Entry 7NJW (electron microscopy, 3.67 A resolution); this record covers chains d and b of the 12 polymer chains in the assembly.

# Chain d
Molecule: ATP synthase subunit b-delta
From: Mycolicibacterium smegmatis (strain ATCC 700084 / mc(2)155)
Reference sequence: A0R203 (ATPFD_MYCS2); numbering as in UniProt (aligned over 1-445)
Sequence (445 residues; numbered 1 to 445; the number before each row is that of its first residue):
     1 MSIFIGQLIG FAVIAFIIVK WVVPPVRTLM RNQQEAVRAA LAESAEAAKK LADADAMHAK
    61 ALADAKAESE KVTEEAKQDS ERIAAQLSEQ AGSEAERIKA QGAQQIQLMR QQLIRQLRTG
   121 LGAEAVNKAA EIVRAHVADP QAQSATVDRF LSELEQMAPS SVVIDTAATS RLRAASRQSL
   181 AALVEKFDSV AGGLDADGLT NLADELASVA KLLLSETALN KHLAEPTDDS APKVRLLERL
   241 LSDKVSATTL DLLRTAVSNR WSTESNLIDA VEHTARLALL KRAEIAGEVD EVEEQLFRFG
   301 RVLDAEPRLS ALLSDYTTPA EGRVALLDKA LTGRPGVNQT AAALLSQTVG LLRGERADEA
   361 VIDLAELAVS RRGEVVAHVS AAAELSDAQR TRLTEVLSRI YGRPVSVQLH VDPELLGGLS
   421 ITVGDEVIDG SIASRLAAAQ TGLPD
Disordered / not traced: 62-445

# Chain b
Molecule: ATP synthase subunit b
From: Mycolicibacterium smegmatis (strain ATCC 700084 / mc(2)155)
Notes: engineered mutation(s): C-ter 10His tag
Reference sequence: A0R204 (ATPF_MYCS2); numbering as in UniProt (aligned over 1-170)
Sequence (180 residues; numbered 1 to 180; the number before each row is that of its first residue):
     1 MGEFSATILA ASQAAEEGGG GSNFLIPNGT FFAVLIIFLI VLGVISKWVV PPISKVLAER
    61 EAMLAKTAAD NRKSAEQVAA AQADYEKEMA EARAQASALR DEARAAGRSV VDEKRAQASG
   121 EVAQTLTQAD QQLSAQGDQV RSGLESSVDG LSAKLASRIL GVDVNSGGTQ HHHHHHHHHH
Disordered / not traced: 1-21, 85-180
Construct notes: expression tag (171-180)

# How chain d and chain b interact
Pairs across the interface (17):
  Val-37(d) / Arg-60(b)
  Leu-41(d) / Met-63(b)  hydrophobic
  Ser-44(d) / Met-63(b)
  Ser-44(d) / Thr-67(b)  hydrogen bond
  Ala-47(d) / Thr-67(b)
  Ala-47(d) / Asn-71(b)
  Lys-50(d) / Ser-74(b)
  Leu-51(d) / Asp-70(b)
  Leu-51(d) / Ser-74(b)  hydrogen bond (backbone-side chain)
  Ala-54(d) / Ser-74(b)
  Ala-54(d) / Gln-77(b)
  Ala-54(d) / Val-78(b)  hydrophobic
  Asp-55(d) / Gln-77(b)  hydrogen bond
  Met-57(d) / Val-78(b)  hydrophobic
  His-58(d) / Gln-77(b)
  His-58(d) / Ala-81(b)
  Ala-61(d) / Ala-81(b)
Other interface residues (no listed pair), chain d (14 interface residues in all): Ala-40, Glu-43, Glu-46
Other interface residues (no listed pair), chain b (12 interface residues in all): Leu-64, Lys-73, Ala-80

# In short
14 residues of chain d and 12 residues of chain b are in contact, with 3 hydrogen bonds. Polar pairs include
Ser-44(d)/Thr-67(b), Leu-51(d)/Ser-74(b) and Asp-55(d)/Gln-77(b).
Here chain d is ATP synthase subunit b-delta and chain b is ATP synthase subunit b, both from
Mycolicibacterium smegmatis (strain ATCC 700084 / mc(2)155). Entry 7NJW (Mycobacterium smegmatis ATP synthase
Fo combined class 3) was determined by electron microscopy, deposited together with 7NJK, 7NJL, 7NJM, 7NJN,
7NJO, 7NJP and 20 further entries.
